9MRM - chains C and D of the 8 polymer chains in the assembly; structure by electron microscopy, 4.52 A resolution (low resolution: residue-level contacts below are approximate; hydrogen-bond / salt-bridge calls are withheld).

[Chain C (and D)]
Name: Isoform Flip of Glutamate receptor 2
Organism: Rattus norvegicus
Notes: chain D of this document is another copy of the same molecule, construct and numbering; everything in this record applies to it too
UniProt: P19491 (GRIA2_RAT), isoform P19491-2; residues 391-820 here correspond to UniProt positions 412-841 (UniProt number = residue number + 21)
Sequence (415 residues; each row starts with the number of its first residue; note: 15 numbers in that range are skipped by the numbering (no residue carries them; nothing is unmodelled there)):
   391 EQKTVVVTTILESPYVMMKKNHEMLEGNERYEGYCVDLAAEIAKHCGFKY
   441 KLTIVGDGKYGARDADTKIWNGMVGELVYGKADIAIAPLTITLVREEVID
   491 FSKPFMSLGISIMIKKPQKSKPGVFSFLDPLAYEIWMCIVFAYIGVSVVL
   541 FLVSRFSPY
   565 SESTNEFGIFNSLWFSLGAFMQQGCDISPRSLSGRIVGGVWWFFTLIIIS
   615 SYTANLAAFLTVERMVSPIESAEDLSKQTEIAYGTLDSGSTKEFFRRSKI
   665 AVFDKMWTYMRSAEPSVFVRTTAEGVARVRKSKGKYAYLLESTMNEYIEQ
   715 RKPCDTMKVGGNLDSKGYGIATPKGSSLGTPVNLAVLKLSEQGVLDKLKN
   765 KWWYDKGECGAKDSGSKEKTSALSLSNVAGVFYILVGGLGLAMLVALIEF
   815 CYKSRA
Disulfides: C718-C773
Sequence notes: conflict Q392 (Asn413 in P19491)
Residues lining bound ligands: glutamic acid (GLU): Y450, T480, R485, G653, S654, T655, L703, L704, E705, M708
Swiss-Prot annotation at these positions:
  - binding site (L-glutamate): P478, T480, R485, S654, T655, E705
  - site: R453 (Interaction with the cone snail toxin Con-ikot-ikot), I633 (Crucial to convey clamshell closure to channel opening), R660 (Interaction with the cone snail toxin Con-ikot-ikot), K752 (Interaction with the cone snail toxin Con-ikot-ikot)
  - modified residue (Phosphoserine): S662, S696
  - lipidation (S-palmitoyl cysteine): C589, C815

[Chain C / chain D interface]
Contacting residue pairs - 42 pairs, chain C then chain D:
  D519(C) with A786(D)
  P520(C) with A786(D); L787(D)
  L521(C) with L787(D)
  A522(C) with A786(D)
  I525(C) with L787(D)
  C528(C) with F796(D)
  F546(C) with F814(D)
  S547(C) with F814(D)
  P548(C) with K817(D)
  Y549(C) with F814(D); K817(D); S818(D)
  A583(C) with Q587(D)
  D590(C) with D590(D)
  I591(C) with D590(D)
  S592(C) with W578(D); D590(D)
  L596(C) with F574(D)
  S597(C) with A806(D); V809(D); A810(D)
  R599(C) with F574(D); N575(D); W578(D)
  V601(C) with L803(D); A806(D)
  V604(C) with L799(D)
  W606(C) with W578(D); G582(D); Q587(D)
  F607(C) with M585(D)
  F608(C) with V795(D); F796(D); L799(D)
  L610(C) with M585(D)
  I611(C) with V795(D)
  A618(C) with A621(D)
  N619(C) with L787(D)
  F623(C) with K783(D)
  V626(C) with T784(D)
  K641(C) with D777(D)
Also at the interface, not in a pair above, chain C (41 interface residues in all): I529, A532, V536, L542, G588, C589, P593, R594, W605, S615, A622, T625
Also at the interface, not in a pair above, chain D (36 interface residues in all): F517, G588, I613, Y616, L620, L624, T625, S785, S788, L789, V792, M807, R819

[In short]
41 residues of chain C face 36 of chain D across their interface. Chain C binds glutamic acid. UniProt lists 6
L-glutamate-binding residues on chain C.
Chain C and chain D are both Isoform Flip of Glutamate receptor 2 (Rattus norvegicus); the structure,
Desensitized state 2 of the GluA2-gamma2 complex prepared at 37 degrees C, was determined by electron
microscopy together with 9DHP, 9DHQ, 9DHR, 9DHS, 9DHT, 9MRK, 9MRL and 9MRN from the same study.
